8RH6 - chains A and G of the 9 polymer chains in the assembly; structure by X-ray diffraction, 3.32 A resolution.

[Chain A]
Name: HLA class I histocompatibility antigen
Organism: Homo sapiens
UniProt: Q5S3G3 (Q5S3G3_HUMAN); residues -23 to 341 here correspond to UniProt positions 1-365 (UniProt number = residue number + 24)
Sequence (365 residues; each row starts with the number of its first residue; numbers below 1 keep their minus sign (Met-23 is residue -23)):
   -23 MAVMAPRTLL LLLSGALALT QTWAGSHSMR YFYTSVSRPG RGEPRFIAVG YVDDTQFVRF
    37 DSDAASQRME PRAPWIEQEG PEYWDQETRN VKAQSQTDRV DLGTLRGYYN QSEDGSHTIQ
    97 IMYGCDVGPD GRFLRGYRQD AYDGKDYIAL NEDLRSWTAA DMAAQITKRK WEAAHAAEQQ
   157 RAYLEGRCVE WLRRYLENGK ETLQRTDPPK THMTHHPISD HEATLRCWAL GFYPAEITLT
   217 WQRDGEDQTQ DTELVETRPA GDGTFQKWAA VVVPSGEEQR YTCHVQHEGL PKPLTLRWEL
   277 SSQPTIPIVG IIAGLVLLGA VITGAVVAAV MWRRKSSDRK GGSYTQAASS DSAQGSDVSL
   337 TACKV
Unresolved in the structure: -23 to 0, 276-341
Cystine bridges: Cys101-Cys164, Cys203-Cys259

[Chain G]
Name: Spike protein S2'
UniProt: P0DTC2 (SPIKE_SARS2); residues 1-10 here correspond to UniProt positions 975-984 (UniProt number = residue number + 974)
Sequence (10 residues; row label = number of the first residue in the row):
     1 SVLNDILSRL

[How chain A and chain G interact]
Contacting residue pairs - 49 pairs, chain A then chain G:
  Tyr7(A) with Ser1(G), hydrogen bond (side chain-backbone); Val2(G), hydrophobic
  Tyr9(A) with Val2(G)
  Glu63(A) with Ser1(G), hydrogen bond; Val2(G), hydrogen bond (side chain-backbone)
  Asn66(A) with Val2(G); Leu3(G); Asn4(G)
  Val67(A) with Val2(G), hydrophobic
  Ala69(A) with Ile6(G), hydrophobic
  Gln70(A) with Ile6(G); Arg9(G)
  Thr73(A) with Ile6(G); Leu7(G); Ser8(G)
  Asp74(A) with Arg9(G), salt bridge
  Asp77(A) with Ser8(G); Arg9(G), salt bridge
  Thr80(A) with Leu10(G)
  Leu81(A) with Leu10(G), hydrophobic
  Ile95(A) with Arg9(G)
  Ile97(A) with Arg9(G)
  Tyr99(A) with Val2(G); Leu3(G), hydrogen bond (side chain-backbone)
  Arg114(A) with Leu3(G)
  Asp116(A) with Arg9(G), salt bridge
  Tyr123(A) with Leu10(G)
  Ala139(A) with Leu10(G), hydrophobic
  Ile142(A) with Leu10(G), hydrophobic
  Thr143(A) with Arg9(G); Leu10(G), hydrogen bond (side chain-backbone)
  Lys146(A) with Ser8(G); Leu10(G)
  Trp147(A) with Leu7(G), hydrophobic; Ser8(G), hydrogen bond (side chain-backbone); Arg9(G)
  Ala152(A) with Leu7(G), hydrophobic
  Gln155(A) with Asp5(G)
  Gln156(A) with Leu3(G); Asp5(G), hydrogen bond; Leu7(G)
  Tyr159(A) with Ser1(G), hydrogen bond (side chain-backbone); Val2(G); Leu3(G), hydrogen bond (side chain-backbone); Asn4(G)
  Arg163(A) with Ser1(G), hydrogen bond; Val2(G)
  Trp167(A) with Ser1(G)
  Tyr171(A) with Ser1(G), hydrogen bond (side chain-backbone)
Interface residues without a listed pair, chain A (34 interface residues in all): Met5, Met45, Tyr84, Trp133

[In short]
34 residues of chain A face 10 of chain G across their interface; the contacts include 11 hydrogen bonds and 3
salt bridges. Polar contacts include Asp74(A)-Arg9(G), Asp77(A)-Arg9(G) and Asp116(A)-Arg9(G).
Chain A is HLA class I histocompatibility antigen (Homo sapiens) and chain G is Spike protein S2'; the
structure, Crystal structure of HLA-A*11:01 in complex with SVLNDILSRL, an 10-mer epitope from SARS-CoV-2
Spike (S975-984), was determined by X-ray diffraction together with 7SIS, 8RBU, 8RBV, 8RCV, 8REF and 8RHQ from
the same study.
